Entry 7ZI4 (electron microscopy, 3.20 A resolution); this record covers chains O and X of the 20 polymer chains in the assembly.

[Chain O]
Name: Histone H2A type 1-B/E
Organism: Homo sapiens
UniProt: P04908 (H2A1B_HUMAN); residues 0-129 here correspond to UniProt positions 1-130 (UniProt number = residue number + 1)
Sequence (130 residues; numbered 0 to 129; the number before each row is that of its first residue; numbering starts at 0):
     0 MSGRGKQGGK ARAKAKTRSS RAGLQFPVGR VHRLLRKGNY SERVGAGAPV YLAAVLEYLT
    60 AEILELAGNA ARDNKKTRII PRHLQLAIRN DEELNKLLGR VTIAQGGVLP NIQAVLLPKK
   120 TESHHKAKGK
Disordered / not traced: 0-7, 119-129
Curated features (UniProtKB/Swiss-Prot):
  - modified residue: Ser1 (N-acetylserine), Arg3 (Citrulline), Lys5 (N6-(2-hydroxyisobutyryl)lysine), Lys9 (N6-(2-hydroxyisobutyryl)lysine), Lys13 (N6-(beta-hydroxybutyryl)lysine), Lys36 (N6-(2-hydroxyisobutyryl)lysine), Lys74 (N6-(2-hydroxyisobutyryl)lysine), Lys75 (N6-(2-hydroxyisobutyryl)lysine), Lys95 (N6-(2-hydroxyisobutyryl)lysine), Gln104 (N5-methylglutamine), Lys118 (N6-(2-hydroxyisobutyryl)lysine), Lys119 (N6-crotonyllysine), Thr120 (Phosphothreonine), Lys125 (N6-crotonyllysine)
  - cross-link (Glycyl lysine isopeptide (Lys-Gly)): Lys13 (interchain with G-Cter in ubiquitin), Lys15 (interchain with G-Cter in ubiquitin), Lys119 (interchain with G-Cter in ubiquitin)

[Chain X]
Molecule: 158-nt DNA strand
Sequence (158 nucleotides; row label = number of the first residue in the row; numbers below 1 keep their minus sign (DC-85 is residue -85)):
   -85 CCGGTGCCGA GGCCGCTCAA TTGGTCGTAG ACAGCTCTAG CACCGCTTAA ACGCACGTAC
   -25 GCGCTGTCCC CCGCGTTTTA ACCGCCAAGG GGATTACTCC CTAGTCTCCA GGCACGTGTC
    35 AGATATATAC ATCCTGTGCA TGTACTCGGG ATATTGAT

[Interface between chain O and chain X]
Pairs across the interface (11; chain O residue first):
  Ala14(O) with DC-42(X), phosphate contact; DG-41(X), phosphate contact
  Lys15(O) with DC-42(X), phosphate contact; DG-41(X), phosphate contact
  Arg17(O) with DC-42(X), hydrogen bond to the phosphate
  Gly28(O) with DC-43(X), phosphate contact
  Arg29(O) with DC-43(X), hydrogen bond to the phosphate
  Arg32(O) with DA-44(X), sugar contact; DC-43(X), salt bridge to the phosphate
  Arg42(O) with DC-34(X), sugar contact
  Arg77(O) with DC-54(X), sugar contact
Other interface residues (no listed pair), chain O (11 interface residues in all): Ala10, Arg11, Thr16
Other interface residues (no listed pair), chain X (8 interface residues in all): DC-40, DG-33

[In short]
11 residues of chain O face 8 of chain X across their interface, with 2 hydrogen bonds and 1 salt bridge.
Polar pairs include Arg17(O)-DC-42(X), Arg29(O)-DC-43(X) and Arg32(O)-DC-43(X).
Here chain O is Histone H2A type 1-B/E (Homo sapiens) and chain X is a 158-nt DNA strand. Entry 7ZI4 (Cryo-EM
structure of the human INO80 complex bound to a WT nucleosome) was determined by electron microscopy.
